6T72 - chain A; structure by electron microscopy, 3.70 A resolution.

[Chain A]
Protein: S-layer protein
From: Caulobacter vibrioides CB15
Notes: engineered mutation(s): TEV site added at the position 250
UniProt: P35828 (SLAP_CAUVC); residues 2-250 here = UniProt positions 2-250
Amino-acid sequence (255 residues; each row starts with the number of its first residue):
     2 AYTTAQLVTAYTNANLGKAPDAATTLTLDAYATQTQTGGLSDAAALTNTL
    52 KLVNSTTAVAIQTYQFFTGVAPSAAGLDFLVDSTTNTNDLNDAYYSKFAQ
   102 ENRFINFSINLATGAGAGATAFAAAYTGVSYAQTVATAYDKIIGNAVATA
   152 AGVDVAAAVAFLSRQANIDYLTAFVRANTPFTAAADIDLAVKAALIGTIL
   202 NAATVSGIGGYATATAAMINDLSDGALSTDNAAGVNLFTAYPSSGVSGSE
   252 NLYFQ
Disordered / not traced: 244-256
Differences from the reference sequence: expression tag (251-256)
Metal / ion sites: Ca2+ site 1: L17, D79, D83; Ca2+ site 2: S84, N87, D90, D93; Ca2+ site 3: D222, D225, A227
Small-molecule neighbours:
  - alpha-N-Acetylperosamine (MRH; 4-acetamido-4,6-dideoxy-alpha-D-mannopyranose), molecule 1: Y65, L81, F108, N111, A116, G117, A118
  - alpha-N-Acetylperosamine (MRH), molecule 2: Y65, A72, P73, S74, G77, F80, L81, A233
  - alpha-N-Acetylperosamine (MRH), molecule 3: F80, L81, N87, N89, D90, Y95, Y96, F108, N111
  - alpha-N-Acetylperosamine (MRH), molecule 4: Y95, F99, N107, I110, N179, T180

[Summary]
Ligands of chain A: 4 copies of alpha-N-Acetylperosamine. L17, D79 and D83 coordinate Ca2+ site 1. S84, N87,
D90 and D93 form the Ca2+ site 2.
Chain A is S-layer protein (Caulobacter vibrioides CB15); the structure, Structure of the RsaA N-terminal
domain bound to LPS, was determined by electron microscopy, deposited together with 6Z7P.
